PDB entry 8KD5 | electron microscopy, 2.90 A resolution | chains O and Y of the 16 polymer chains in the assembly

# Chain O
Name: Histone H3
Source organism: Xenopus laevis
UniProtKB: A0A310TTQ1 (A0A310TTQ1_XENLA); residues 1-135 here correspond to UniProt positions 2-136 (UniProt number = residue number + 1)
Amino-acid sequence (135 residues; numbered 1 to 135; the number before each row is that of its first residue):
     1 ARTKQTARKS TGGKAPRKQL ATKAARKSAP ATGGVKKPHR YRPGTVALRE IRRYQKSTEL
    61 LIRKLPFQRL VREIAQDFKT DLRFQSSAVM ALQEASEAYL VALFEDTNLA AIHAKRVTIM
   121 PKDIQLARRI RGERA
Disordered / not traced: 1-35, 135
Construct notes: engineered mutation Ala110 (Cys111 in A0A310TTQ1)
Modified positions: Lys36 (N-trimethyllysine; M3L)

# Chain Y
Molecule: 187bp DNA
Sequence (187 nucleotides; numbered -93 to 93; the number before each row is that of its first residue; numbers below 1 keep their minus sign (DG-93 is residue -93)):
   -93 GGACCCTATA CGCGGCCGCC CTGGAGAATC CCGGTGCCGA GGCCGCTCAA TTGGTCGTAG
   -33 ACAGCTCTAG CACCGCTTAA ACGCACGTAC GCGCTGTCCC CCGCGTTTTA ACCGCCAAGG
    27 GGATTACTCC CTAGTCTCCA GGCACGTGTC AGATATATAC ATCCTGTTCT AGAGCGGCCG
    87 CCACCGC
Disordered / not traced: -93 to -76, 85-93

# Interface between chain O and chain Y
Pairs across the interface (27; chain O residue first):
  Lys37(O) with DG72(Y), salt bridge to the phosphate
  His39(O) with DC69(Y), base contact; DC70(Y), sugar contact
  Arg40(O) with DC70(Y), phosphate contact; DT71(Y), phosphate contact
  Tyr41(O) with DC70(Y), sugar contact
  Arg42(O) with DA-5(Y), salt bridge to the phosphate; DC70(Y), salt bridge to the phosphate; DT71(Y), phosphate contact
  Thr45(O) with DC69(Y), phosphate contact; DC70(Y), hydrogen bond to the phosphate
  Arg63(O) with DA-14(Y), phosphate contact; DA-13(Y), phosphate contact
  Arg72(O) with DC-23(Y), salt bridge to the phosphate
  Arg83(O) with DC-23(Y), phosphate contact
  Phe84(O) with DG-24(Y), sugar contact; DC-23(Y), hydrogen bond to the phosphate
  Gln85(O) with DG-24(Y), phosphate contact
  Ser86(O) with DG-24(Y), hydrogen bond to the phosphate
  Lys115(O) with DG-3(Y), phosphate contact
  Arg116(O) with DG-3(Y), phosphate contact; DC-2(Y), salt bridge to the phosphate
  Val117(O) with DC-4(Y), sugar contact; DG-3(Y), hydrogen bond to the phosphate
  Thr118(O) with DG-3(Y), hydrogen bond to the phosphate
  Met120(O) with DG-3(Y), sugar contact
  Lys122(O) with DC-2(Y), salt bridge to the phosphate
Other interface residues (no listed pair), chain O (20 interface residues in all): Pro43, Gln68
Other interface residues (no listed pair), chain Y (13 interface residues in all): DC-8

# In short
20 residues of chain O and 13 residues of chain Y are in contact; the contacts include 5 hydrogen bonds and 6
salt bridges. Polar contacts include Thr45(O)-DC70(Y), Phe84(O)-DC-23(Y) and Ser86(O)-DG-24(Y).
Here chain O is Histone H3 (Xenopus laevis) and chain Y is 187bp DNA. Entry 8KD5 (Rpd3S in complex with
nucleosome with H3K36MLA modification and 187bp DNA, class2) was determined by electron microscopy together
with 8KC7, 8KD2, 8KD3, 8KD4, 8KD6 and 8KD7 from the same study.
